4HNP - chains A and G of the 28 polymer chains in the assembly; structure by X-ray diffraction, 2.80 A resolution.

[Chain A]
Molecule: Proteasome component Y7
Source organism: Saccharomyces cerevisiae S288c
Notes: EC 3.4.25.1
Reference sequence: P23639 (PSA2_YEAST); residue numbers follow UniProt; this construct covers 1-250
Sequence (250 residues; each row starts with the number of its first residue):
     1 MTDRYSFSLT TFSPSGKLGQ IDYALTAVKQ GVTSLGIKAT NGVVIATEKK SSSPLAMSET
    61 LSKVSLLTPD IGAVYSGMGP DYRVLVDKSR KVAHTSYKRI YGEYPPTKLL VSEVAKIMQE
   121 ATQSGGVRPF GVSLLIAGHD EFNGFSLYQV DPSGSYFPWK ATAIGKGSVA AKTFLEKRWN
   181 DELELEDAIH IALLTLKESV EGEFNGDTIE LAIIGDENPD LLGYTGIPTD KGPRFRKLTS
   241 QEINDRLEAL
Curated features (UniProtKB/Swiss-Prot):
  - cross-link: K108 (Glycyl lysine isopeptide (Lys-Gly) (interchain with G-Cter in ubiquitin))

[Chain G]
Molecule: Proteasome component C7-alpha
Source organism: Saccharomyces cerevisiae S288c
Notes: EC 3.4.25.1
Reference sequence: P21243 (PSA6_YEAST); residues 1-243 here correspond to UniProt positions 10-252 (UniProt number = residue number + 9)
Sequence (243 residues; each row starts with the number of its first residue):
     1 AGYDRHITIF SPEGRLYQVE YAFKATNQTN INSLAVRGKD CTVVISQKKV PDKLLDPTTV
    61 SYIFCISRTI GMVVNGPIPD ARNAALRAKA EAAEFRYKYG YDMPCDVLAK RMANLSQIYT
   121 QRAYMRPLGV ILTFVSVDEE LGPSIYKTDP AGYYVGYKAT ATGPKQQEIT TNLENHFKKS
   181 KIDHINEESW EKVVEFAITH MIDALGTEFS KNDLEVGVAT KDKFFTLSAE NIEERLVAIA
   241 EQD

[Interface between chain A and chain G]
Pairs across the interface - 66 pairs, chain A then chain G:
  M1(A) - Y124(G)
  D3(A) - Y124(G)
  Y5(A) - I7(G)
  Y5(A) - A123(G)  hydrophobic
  Y5(A) - Y124(G)  hydrophobic
  L9(A) - I9(G)  hydrophobic
  L9(A) - A123(G)  hydrophobic
  Q20(A) - I9(G)
  Q20(A) - F10(G)  hydrogen bond (side chain-backbone)
  Y23(A) - F10(G)  hydrophobic
  Y23(A) - S11(G)
  Y23(A) - P12(G)  hydrophobic
  Y23(A) - G14(G)
  A24(A) - F10(G)  hydrophobic
  T26(A) - E13(G)
  A27(A) - G14(G)
  Q30(A) - E13(G)
  S52(A) - Y153(G)  hydrogen bond
  P54(A) - K158(G)
  P54(A) - E174(G)
  L55(A) - Y157(G)
  L55(A) - K158(G)  hydrogen bond (backbone-backbone)
  L55(A) - A159(G)
  L55(A) - T170(G)
  L55(A) - E174(G)
  L55(A) - F177(G)  hydrophobic
  A56(A) - G156(G)
  A56(A) - Y157(G)  hydrophobic
  M57(A) - R37(G)
  M57(A) - V155(G)
  M57(A) - G156(G)  hydrogen bond (backbone-backbone)
  M57(A) - Y157(G)
  M57(A) - K158(G)
  T60(A) - Y146(G)
  T60(A) - V155(G)
  T60(A) - G156(G)  hydrogen bond (side chain-backbone)
  L61(A) - Y153(G)
  L61(A) - V155(G)  hydrophobic
  M78(A) - F10(G)  hydrophobic
  M78(A) - L16(G)  hydrophobic
  P80(A) - Q117(G)
  P80(A) - A151(G)
  P80(A) - G152(G)
  P80(A) - Y153(G)
  D81(A) - Q117(G)
  R83(A) - A113(G)  hydrogen bond (side chain-backbone)
  R83(A) - N114(G)
  R83(A) - G152(G)  hydrogen bond (side chain-backbone)
  R83(A) - Y154(G)
  V84(A) - N114(G)
  V84(A) - Q117(G)
  D87(A) - K110(G)  salt bridge
  D87(A) - N114(G)
  G125(A) - R122(G)
  G126(A) - R122(G)
  G126(A) - A123(G)  hydrogen bond (backbone-backbone)
  V127(A) - Q121(G)
  V127(A) - R122(G)
  R128(A) - T8(G)
  R128(A) - F10(G)
  R128(A) - L16(G)
  R128(A) - T120(G)  hydrogen bond (side chain-backbone)
  R128(A) - Q121(G)  hydrogen bond (backbone-backbone)
  P129(A) - F10(G)
  F130(A) - Q121(G)
  G131(A) - F10(G)
Interface residues without a listed pair, chain A (33 interface residues in all): T2, S53, A121
Interface residues without a listed pair, chain G (33 interface residues in all): L173

[Overview]
Chain A and chain G each contribute 33 residues to their interface, with 10 hydrogen bonds and 1 salt bridge.
Polar contacts include D87(A)-K110(G), Q20(A)-F10(G) and S52(A)-Y153(G).
Here chain A is Proteasome component Y7 and chain G is Proteasome component C7-alpha, both from Saccharomyces
cerevisiae S288c. Entry 4HNP (Crystal structure of yeast 20S proteasome in complex with vinylketone
carmaphycin analogue VNK1) was determined by X-ray diffraction, deposited together with 4LTC, 4HRC and 4HRD.
